PDB entry 1ETR | X-ray diffraction, 2.20 A resolution | chains L and H

== Chain L ==
Molecule: Epsilon-thrombin
From: Bos taurus
Notes: EC 3.4.21.5
Reference sequence: P00735 (THRB_BOVIN); the construct lacks a stretch of the UniProt sequence, so the offset changes along the chain: -12 to 0 = UniProt 318-330; 1-14 = UniProt 339-352
Amino-acid sequence (49 residues; numbered -12 to 15 plus 21 insertion-coded residues; the number before each row is that of its first residue; a row labelled like 14A-14M holds insertion residues (14A, then the next letters in order); numbers below 1 keep their minus sign (Thr-12 is residue -12)):
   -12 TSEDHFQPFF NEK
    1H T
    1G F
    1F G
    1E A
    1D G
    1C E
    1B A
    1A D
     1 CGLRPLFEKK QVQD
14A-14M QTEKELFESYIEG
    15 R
Disordered / not traced: -12 to 0
Curated features (UniProtKB/Swiss-Prot):
  - site: Arg15 (Cleavage)

== Chain H ==
Molecule: Epsilon-thrombin
From: Bos taurus
Notes: EC 3.4.21.5
Reference sequence: P00735 (THRB_BOVIN); the construct lacks a stretch of the UniProt sequence and is renumbered around it, so the offset changes along the chain: 16-36 = UniProt 367-387; 37-60 = UniProt 389-412; 61-77 = UniProt 422-438; 78-97 = UniProt 440-459; 6 more segments
Amino-acid sequence (259 residues; each row starts with the number of its first residue; note: 1 number in that range is skipped by the numbering (no residue carries it; nothing is unmodelled there); a row labelled like 60A-60I holds insertion residues (60A, then the next letters in order)):
    16 IVEGQDAEVG LSPWQVMLFR K
   36A S
    37 PQELLCGASL ISDRWVLTAA HCLL
60A-60I YPPWDKNFT
    61 VDDLLVRIGK HSRTRYE
   77A R
    78 KVEKISMLDK IYIHPRYNWK
   97A E
    98 NLDRDIALLK LKRPIELSDY IHPVCLPDKQ TA
129A-129C AKL
   130 LHAGFKGRVT GWGNRRETWT
149A-149E TSVAE
   150 VQPSVLQVVN LPLVERPVCK ASTRIRITDN MFCAG
  184A Y
   185 KP
186A-186D GEGK
   187 RGDACEGDSG GPFVMKSP
204A-204B YN
   205 NRWYQMGIVS WGE
   219 GC
  221A D
   221 RDGKYGFYTH VFRLKKWIQK VIDRLGS
Curated features (UniProtKB/Swiss-Prot):
  - region: Ala183 to Val200 (High affinity receptor-binding region which is also known as the TP508 peptide)
  - active site (Charge relay system): His57, Asp102, Ser195
  - glycosylation: Asn60G (N-linked (GlcNAc...) asparagine)
Disulfides: Cys42-Cys58, Cys168-Cys182, Cys191-Cys220
Ligand contacts: md-805 (MIT; amino{[(4S)-5-[(2R,4R)-2-carboxy-4-methylpiperidin-1-yl]-4-({[(3R)-3-methyl-1,2,3,4-tetrahydroquinolin-8-yl]sulfonyl}amino)-5-oxopentyl]amino}methaniminium): His57, Tyr60A, Trp60D, Glu97A, Asn98, Leu99, Ile174, Asp189, Ala190, Cys191, Glu192, Ser195, Val213, Ser214, Trp215, Gly216, Glu217, Gly219, Cys220, Gly226

== How chain L and chain H interact ==
Pairs across the interface - 79 pairs, chain L then chain H:
  Cys1(L) - His119(H)
  Cys1(L) - Pro120(H)
  Cys1(L) - Val121(H)
  Cys1(L) - Cys122(H)  disulfide
  Cys1(L) - Arg206(H)
  Asp1A(L) - His119(H)  hydrogen bond (backbone-side chain)
  Ala1B(L) - Arg206(H)  hydrogen bond (backbone-side chain)
  Glu1C(L) - Ile47(H)
  Glu1C(L) - Ser48(H)
  Glu1C(L) - Pro120(H)
  Gly1D(L) - Cys122(H)
  Gly1D(L) - Arg206(H)
  Ala1E(L) - Leu123(H)  hydrogen bond (backbone-backbone)
  Ala1E(L) - Asp125(H)
  Ala1E(L) - Arg206(H)  hydrogen bond (backbone-side chain)
  Ala1E(L) - Tyr208(H)  hydrogen bond (backbone-side chain)
  Gly1F(L) - Leu123(H)
  Gly1F(L) - Lys235(H)
  Thr1H(L) - Ile47(H)  hydrogen bond (side chain-backbone)
  Thr1H(L) - Ser48(H)  hydrogen bond
  Thr1H(L) - Trp51(H)
  Thr1H(L) - Leu123(H)
  Thr1H(L) - Ile242(H)
  Gly2(L) - Trp29(H)
  Gly2(L) - Pro120(H)  hydrogen bond (backbone-backbone)
  Gly2(L) - Val121(H)
  Gly2(L) - Cys122(H)
  Gly2(L) - Asn205(H)
  Gly2(L) - Arg206(H)
  Gly2(L) - Trp207(H)  hydrogen bond (backbone-backbone)
  Leu3(L) - His119(H)  hydrogen bond (backbone-side chain)
  Leu3(L) - Asn205(H)
  Leu3(L) - Arg206(H)
  Arg4(L) - Gly25(H)
  Arg4(L) - Leu26(H)  hydrogen bond (side chain-backbone)
  Arg4(L) - Pro28(H)
  Arg4(L) - Trp29(H)
  Arg4(L) - Trp207(H)
  Pro5(L) - Ser115(H)
  Pro5(L) - Asp116(H)
  Pro5(L) - His119(H)
  Leu6(L) - Gly25(H)
  Leu6(L) - Asp116(H)
  Leu6(L) - Tyr117(H)  hydrophobic
  Phe7(L) - Glu23(H)
  Phe7(L) - Val24(H)
  Phe7(L) - Gly25(H)
  Phe7(L) - Leu26(H)
  Glu8(L) - Lys202(H)  salt bridge
  Glu8(L) - Asn205(H)
  Glu8(L) - Trp207(H)  hydrogen bond
  Asp14(L) - Glu23(H)
  Asp14(L) - Leu26(H)
  Asp14(L) - Arg137(H)  salt bridge
  Asp14(L) - Trp207(H)
  Gln14A(L) - Glu23(H)  hydrogen bond (backbone-side chain)
  Thr14B(L) - Gln20(H)
  Thr14B(L) - Arg137(H)  hydrogen bond
  Thr14B(L) - Asn159(H)  hydrogen bond
  Glu14C(L) - Arg137(H)
  Glu14C(L) - Lys202(H)  salt bridge
  Glu14E(L) - Lys135(H)  salt bridge
  Glu14E(L) - Asn159(H)
  Glu14E(L) - Tyr184A(H)
  Leu14F(L) - Lys135(H)
  Leu14F(L) - Asn159(H)
  Leu14F(L) - Trp207(H)  hydrophobic
  Phe14G(L) - Lys202(H)
  Phe14G(L) - Pro204(H)  hydrophobic
  Ser14I(L) - Gly133(H)
  Ser14I(L) - Phe134(H)
  Ser14I(L) - Lys135(H)  hydrogen bond (side chain-backbone)
  Tyr14J(L) - Leu129C(H)
  Tyr14J(L) - Phe134(H)  hydrophobic
  Tyr14J(L) - Lys202(H)  hydrogen bond (side chain-backbone)
  Tyr14J(L) - Pro204(H)  hydrophobic
  Gly14M(L) - Phe134(H)
  Arg15(L) - His131(H)  hydrogen bond (backbone-side chain)
  Arg15(L) - Phe134(H)
Other interface residues (no listed pair), chain L (28 interface residues in all): Phe1G, Lys9
Other interface residues (no listed pair), chain H (37 interface residues in all): Met201, Asn204B
Inter-chain disulfides: Cys1(L)-Cys122(H)

== In short ==
The interface between chain L and chain H involves 28 residues on one side and 37 on the other, with 1
disulfide bond, 18 hydrogen bonds and 4 salt bridges. Among the polar pairs are Glu8(L)-Lys202(H),
Glu14E(L)-Lys135(H) and Asp14(L)-Arg137(H). Chain H binds md-805.
Chain L is Epsilon-thrombin and chain H is Epsilon-thrombin, both from Bos taurus; the structure, Refined 2.3
angstroms X-ray crystal structure of bovine thrombin complexes formed with the benzamidine and arginine-based
..., was determined by X-ray diffraction (same publication as 1ETS and 1ETT).
